3NEN - chains A and B; structure by X-ray diffraction, 2.40 A resolution.

# Chain A (and B)
Molecule: Aspartyl-tRNA synthetase
From: Thermococcus kodakarensis
Notes: EC 6.1.1.12; chain B of this document is another copy of the same molecule, construct and numbering; everything in this record applies to it too
UniProtKB: Q52428 (SYD_PYRKO); residues 1-438 here = UniProt positions 1-438
Amino-acid sequence (438 residues; row label = number of the first residue in the row):
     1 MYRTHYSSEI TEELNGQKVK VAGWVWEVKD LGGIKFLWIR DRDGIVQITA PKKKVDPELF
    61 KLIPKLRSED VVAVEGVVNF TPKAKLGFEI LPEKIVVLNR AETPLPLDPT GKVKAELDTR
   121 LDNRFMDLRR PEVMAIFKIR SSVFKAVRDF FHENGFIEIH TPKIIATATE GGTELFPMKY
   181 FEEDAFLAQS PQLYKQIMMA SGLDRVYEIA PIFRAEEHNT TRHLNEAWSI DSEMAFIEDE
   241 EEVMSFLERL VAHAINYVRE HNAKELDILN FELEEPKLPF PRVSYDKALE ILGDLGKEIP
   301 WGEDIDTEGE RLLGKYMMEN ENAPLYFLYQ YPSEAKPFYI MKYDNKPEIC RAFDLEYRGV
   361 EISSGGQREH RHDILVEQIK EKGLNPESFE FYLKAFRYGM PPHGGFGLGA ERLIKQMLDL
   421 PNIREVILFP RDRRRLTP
UniProt features mapped onto this chain:
  - region: Gln192 to Lys195 (Aspartate)
  - binding site (L-aspartate): Glu170, Arg214, Ser364, Arg368
  - binding site (ATP): Arg214 to Glu216, Arg222 to Leu224, Glu361, Gly409 to Arg412
  - binding site (Mg(2+)): Glu361, Ser364
  - site (Important for tRNA discrimination): Trp26, Lys85
  - mutagenesis: Trp26 (W26H: Gains the ability to form Asp-tRNA(Asn) in vitro. Only 2-fold decrease in catalytic efficiency for Asp-tRNA(Asp) synthesis), Lys85 (K85P: Gains the ability to form Asp-tRNA(Asn) in vitro, and is impaired in its ability to synthesize Asp-tRNA(Asp) due to a 8-fold decrease in affinity for tRNA(Asp))

# Chain A / chain B interface
Residue-residue contacts (216; chain A residue first):
  Met1(A) - Arg205(B)
  Met1(A) - Ala235(B)
  Met1(A) - Phe236(B)
  Met1(A) - Ile237(B)  hydrophobic
  Met1(A) - Glu238(B)  hydrogen bond (backbone-side chain)
  Met1(A) - Glu242(B)  hydrogen bond (backbone-side chain)
  Tyr2(A) - Phe236(B)  hydrogen bond (backbone-backbone)
  Tyr2(A) - Ile237(B)
  Tyr2(A) - Glu238(B)
  Arg3(A) - Asp204(B)  salt bridge
  Arg3(A) - Phe236(B)
  Tyr6(A) - Asp204(B)  hydrogen bond
  Tyr6(A) - Arg205(B)
  Ala22(A) - Phe236(B)  hydrophobic
  Trp24(A) - Met199(B)
  Trp24(A) - Gly202(B)
  Trp24(A) - Asp204(B)
  Trp24(A) - Phe236(B)  hydrophobic
  Trp24(A) - Gly399(B)  hydrogen bond (side chain-backbone)
  Trp24(A) - Pro401(B)
  Arg42(A) - Gly155(B)  hydrogen bond (side chain-backbone)
  Arg42(A) - Ile157(B)
  Arg42(A) - Gly202(B)
  Arg42(A) - Leu203(B)  hydrogen bond (side chain-backbone)
  Arg42(A) - Arg205(B)
  Glu69(A) - Tyr398(B)
  Glu69(A) - Gly399(B)
  Val71(A) - Phe236(B)  hydrophobic
  Val71(A) - Gly399(B)
  Val71(A) - Met400(B)
  Val71(A) - Pro401(B)  hydrophobic
  Leu98(A) - Phe236(B)  hydrophobic
  Leu98(A) - His370(B)
  Leu98(A) - Pro402(B)
  Asn99(A) - His370(B)  hydrogen bond
  Asn99(A) - Met400(B)
  Arg100(A) - Arg397(B)
  Arg100(A) - Gly399(B)
  Ala101(A) - Arg397(B)
  Ala101(A) - Tyr398(B)
  Ala101(A) - Gly399(B)
  Glu102(A) - Arg397(B)  salt bridge
  Glu102(A) - Tyr398(B)
  Pro104(A) - Tyr398(B)
  Leu105(A) - Tyr398(B)  hydrophobic
  Pro106(A) - Lys394(B)
  Pro106(A) - Tyr398(B)  hydrophobic
  Asn123(A) - Lys394(B)  hydrogen bond
  Phe125(A) - Ile197(B)
  Phe125(A) - Ala200(B)
  Phe125(A) - Ser201(B)
  Phe125(A) - Lys394(B)
  Phe125(A) - Ala395(B)  hydrophobic
  Phe125(A) - Tyr398(B)  hydrophobic
  Met126(A) - Tyr398(B)  hydrophobic
  Leu128(A) - Met198(B)  hydrophobic
  Leu128(A) - Ser201(B)
  Leu128(A) - Leu203(B)  hydrophobic
  Arg129(A) - Ala200(B)  hydrogen bond (side chain-backbone)
  Arg129(A) - Ser201(B)
  Arg129(A) - Tyr398(B)  hydrogen bond (side chain-backbone)
  Arg129(A) - Gly399(B)  hydrogen bond (side chain-backbone)
  Met134(A) - Ser201(B)
  Met134(A) - Gly202(B)
  Met134(A) - Leu203(B)  hydrophobic
  Arg140(A) - His160(B)  hydrogen bond
  Ser141(A) - Ile157(B)
  Ser141(A) - Glu158(B)  hydrogen bond (side chain-backbone)
  Phe144(A) - Glu158(B)
  Phe144(A) - His160(B)
  Lys145(A) - His152(B)
  Arg148(A) - Arg148(B)
  Arg148(A) - Glu158(B)  salt bridge
  His152(A) - Lys145(B)
  Gly155(A) - Arg42(B)  hydrogen bond (backbone-side chain)
  Ile157(A) - Arg42(B)
  Ile157(A) - Ser141(B)
  Glu158(A) - Ser141(B)  hydrogen bond (backbone-side chain)
  Glu158(A) - Phe144(B)
  Glu158(A) - Arg148(B)  salt bridge
  His160(A) - Arg140(B)  hydrogen bond
  His160(A) - Phe144(B)
  His160(A) - Trp228(B)
  Pro162(A) - Glu226(B)
  Pro162(A) - Phe429(B)
  Pro162(A) - Arg431(B)
  Lys163(A) - Phe213(B)
  Lys163(A) - Glu226(B)  hydrogen bond (backbone-side chain)
  Ile164(A) - Phe213(B)  hydrophobic
  Ile164(A) - Glu226(B)
  Ile164(A) - Arg431(B)  hydrogen bond (backbone-side chain)
  Ile164(A) - Leu436(B)  hydrophobic
  Ala166(A) - Leu436(B)  hydrophobic
  Phe176(A) - Met178(B)  hydrophobic
  Phe176(A) - Lys179(B)
  Phe176(A) - Tyr180(B)  hydrophobic
  Met178(A) - Phe176(B)  hydrophobic
  Met178(A) - Pro177(B)
  Met178(A) - Leu187(B)  hydrophobic
  Lys179(A) - Phe176(B)
  Tyr180(A) - Phe176(B)  hydrophobic
  Tyr180(A) - Asn225(B)  hydrogen bond
  Tyr180(A) - Arg431(B)
  Tyr180(A) - Asp432(B)  hydrogen bond (side chain-backbone)
  Tyr180(A) - Arg435(B)
  Tyr180(A) - Leu436(B)  hydrophobic
  Phe181(A) - Glu216(B)
  Phe181(A) - Glu217(B)
  Phe181(A) - Asn225(B)
  Phe181(A) - Arg433(B)
  Glu182(A) - Arg433(B)  salt bridge
  Glu182(A) - Arg434(B)  salt bridge
  Glu183(A) - Leu436(B)
  Leu187(A) - Met178(B)  hydrophobic
  Tyr194(A) - Arg431(B)  hydrogen bond
  Tyr194(A) - Pro438(B)  hydrogen bond (side chain-backbone)
  Ile197(A) - Phe125(B)
  Met198(A) - Leu128(B)  hydrophobic
  Met198(A) - Leu428(B)  hydrophobic
  Met198(A) - Phe429(B)  hydrophobic
  Ala200(A) - Phe125(B)
  Ala200(A) - Arg129(B)  hydrogen bond (backbone-side chain)
  Ser201(A) - Phe125(B)
  Ser201(A) - Leu128(B)
  Ser201(A) - Arg129(B)
  Ser201(A) - Met134(B)
  Gly202(A) - Trp24(B)
  Gly202(A) - Arg42(B)
  Gly202(A) - Met134(B)
  Leu203(A) - Arg42(B)  hydrogen bond (backbone-side chain)
  Leu203(A) - Leu128(B)  hydrophobic
  Leu203(A) - Met134(B)  hydrophobic
  Asp204(A) - Arg3(B)  salt bridge
  Asp204(A) - Tyr6(B)  hydrogen bond
  Asp204(A) - Trp24(B)
  Arg205(A) - Met1(B)
  Arg205(A) - Arg42(B)
  Ile209(A) - Trp228(B)
  Ala210(A) - Trp228(B)  hydrophobic
  Pro211(A) - Lys163(B)
  Pro211(A) - Pro211(B)
  Phe213(A) - Lys163(B)
  Phe213(A) - Ile164(B)  hydrophobic
  Glu216(A) - Phe181(B)
  Glu217(A) - Phe181(B)
  Asn225(A) - Tyr180(B)  hydrogen bond
  Asn225(A) - Phe181(B)
  Glu226(A) - Pro162(B)
  Glu226(A) - Lys163(B)  hydrogen bond (side chain-backbone)
  Glu226(A) - Ile164(B)
  Trp228(A) - His160(B)
  Trp228(A) - Lys163(B)
  Trp228(A) - Glu208(B)
  Trp228(A) - Ile209(B)
  Trp228(A) - Ala210(B)  hydrophobic
  Ala235(A) - Met1(B)
  Phe236(A) - Met1(B)
  Phe236(A) - Tyr2(B)  hydrogen bond (backbone-backbone)
  Phe236(A) - Arg3(B)
  Phe236(A) - Ala22(B)  hydrophobic
  Phe236(A) - Trp24(B)  hydrophobic
  Phe236(A) - Val71(B)  hydrophobic
  Phe236(A) - Leu98(B)  hydrophobic
  Ile237(A) - Met1(B)  hydrophobic
  Ile237(A) - Tyr2(B)
  Glu238(A) - Met1(B)  hydrogen bond (side chain-backbone)
  Glu238(A) - Tyr2(B)
  Glu242(A) - Met1(B)  hydrogen bond (side chain-backbone)
  Tyr257(A) - His152(B)
  His370(A) - Asn99(B)
  Phe391(A) - Pro438(B)  hydrophobic
  Lys394(A) - Pro106(B)
  Lys394(A) - Asn123(B)
  Lys394(A) - Phe125(B)
  Ala395(A) - Phe125(B)  hydrophobic
  Arg397(A) - Ala101(B)
  Arg397(A) - Glu102(B)  salt bridge
  Tyr398(A) - Glu69(B)
  Tyr398(A) - Ala101(B)
  Tyr398(A) - Glu102(B)
  Tyr398(A) - Pro104(B)
  Tyr398(A) - Leu105(B)  hydrophobic
  Tyr398(A) - Pro106(B)  hydrophobic
  Tyr398(A) - Phe125(B)  hydrophobic
  Tyr398(A) - Met126(B)  hydrophobic
  Tyr398(A) - Arg129(B)  hydrogen bond (backbone-side chain)
  Gly399(A) - Trp24(B)  hydrogen bond (backbone-side chain)
  Gly399(A) - Glu69(B)
  Gly399(A) - Val71(B)
  Gly399(A) - Asn99(B)
  Gly399(A) - Ala101(B)
  Gly399(A) - Arg129(B)  hydrogen bond (backbone-side chain)
  Met400(A) - Val71(B)
  Met400(A) - Asn99(B)
  Pro401(A) - Trp24(B)
  Pro401(A) - Val71(B)  hydrophobic
  Leu428(A) - His160(B)
  Leu428(A) - Met198(B)  hydrophobic
  Phe429(A) - Pro162(B)
  Phe429(A) - Tyr194(B)  hydrophobic
  Phe429(A) - Met198(B)  hydrophobic
  Arg431(A) - Pro162(B)
  Arg431(A) - Ile164(B)  hydrogen bond (side chain-backbone)
  Arg431(A) - Tyr180(B)
  Asp432(A) - Tyr180(B)  hydrogen bond (backbone-side chain)
  Arg433(A) - Phe181(B)
  Arg433(A) - Glu182(B)  salt bridge
  Arg435(A) - Tyr180(B)
  Leu436(A) - Ile164(B)  hydrophobic
  Leu436(A) - Ala166(B)  hydrophobic
  Leu436(A) - Tyr180(B)  hydrophobic
  Leu436(A) - Glu183(B)
  Leu436(A) - Asp184(B)
  Leu436(A) - Ala185(B)  hydrophobic
  Thr437(A) - Ala166(B)
  Pro438(A) - Tyr194(B)
Other interface residues (no listed pair), chain A (103 interface residues in all): Gly23, Val72, Arg124, Phe137, Lys138, Ile159, Thr161, Ile165, Pro177, Asp184, Ala185, Met199, Glu208, Ala215, Phe396, Pro402
Other interface residues (no listed pair), chain B (104 interface residues in all): Gly23, Arg100, Phe137, Lys138, Ile159, Thr161, Ile165, Thr167, Ala215, Tyr257, Arg371, Phe391, Phe396, Thr437

# In short
The interface between chain A and chain B involves 103 residues on one side and 104 on the other; the contacts
include 36 hydrogen bonds and 9 salt bridges. Polar pairs include Arg3(A)-Asp204(B), Glu102(A)-Arg397(B) and
Arg148(A)-Glu158(B).
Both chains are Aspartyl-tRNA synthetase (Thermococcus kodakarensis). Entry 3NEN (Unliganded aspartyl-tRNA
synthetase from thermococcus kodakarensis) was determined by X-ray diffraction together with 1B8A and 3NEM
from the same study.
